3MBI - chains A and C; structure by X-ray diffraction, 1.80 A resolution.

== Chain A (and C) ==
Protein: Ribose-phosphate pyrophosphokinase
Organism: Thermoplasma volcanium
Notes: EC 2.7.6.1; chain C of this document is another copy of the same molecule, construct and numbering; everything in this record applies to it too
UniProtKB: Q97CA5 (KPRS_THEVO); residues 1-285 here = UniProt positions 1-285
Amino-acid sequence (287 residues; row label = number of the first residue in the row; numbers below 1 keep their minus sign (Ser-1 is residue -1)):
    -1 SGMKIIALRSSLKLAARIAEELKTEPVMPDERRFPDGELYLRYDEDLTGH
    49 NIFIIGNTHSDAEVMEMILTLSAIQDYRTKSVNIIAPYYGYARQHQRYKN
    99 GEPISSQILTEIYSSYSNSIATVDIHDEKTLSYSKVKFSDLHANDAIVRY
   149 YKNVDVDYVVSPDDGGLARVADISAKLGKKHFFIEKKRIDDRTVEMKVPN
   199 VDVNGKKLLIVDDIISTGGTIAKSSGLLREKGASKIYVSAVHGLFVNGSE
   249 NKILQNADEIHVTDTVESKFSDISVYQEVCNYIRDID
Differences from the reference sequence: expression tag (-1 to 0)
Ligand contacts:
  - ADP (adenosine-5'-diphosphate), molecule 1: Phe32, Asp34, Glu36, Tyr38
  - ADP, molecule 2: Arg91, Gln92, Tyr96, His124, Asp161, Lys184, Arg186, Asp189
UniProt features mapped onto this chain:
  - active site: Lys184
  - binding site (ATP): Asp34 to Glu36, Arg91 to His93
  - binding site (Mg(2+)): His124, Asp161
  - binding site (D-ribose 5-phosphate): Arg186, Asp210, Ser214 to Thr218

== Interface between chain A and chain C ==
Residue-residue contacts (95; chain A residue first):
  Arg30(A) - Asp189(C)  salt bridge
  Arg31(A) - Asp59(C)  salt bridge
  Phe32(A) - Asp189(C)
  Pro33(A) - Asp189(C)
  Pro33(A) - Arg190(C)
  Pro33(A) - Thr215(C)
  Pro33(A) - Val244(C)
  Asp34(A) - His57(C)
  Asp34(A) - Ser214(C)
  Asp34(A) - Leu242(C)
  Asp34(A) - Val244(C)
  Glu36(A) - His57(C)
  Glu36(A) - Gly88(C)
  Glu36(A) - Tyr89(C)  hydrogen bond (side chain-backbone)
  Leu37(A) - Tyr89(C)  hydrogen bond (backbone-side chain)
  Tyr38(A) - Glu100(C)  hydrogen bond
  Leu39(A) - Glu100(C)
  Leu39(A) - Pro101(C)
  Arg40(A) - Lys97(C)
  Arg40(A) - Asn98(C)
  Arg40(A) - Gly99(C)
  Arg40(A) - Glu100(C)
  Tyr41(A) - Asn98(C)
  Tyr41(A) - Gly99(C)  hydrogen bond (backbone-backbone)
  His57(A) - Asp34(C)
  His57(A) - Glu36(C)
  Asp59(A) - Arg31(C)  salt bridge
  Asp59(A) - Asp59(C)
  Asp59(A) - Ala60(C)
  Asp59(A) - Met63(C)
  Ala60(A) - Asp59(C)
  Val62(A) - Met63(C)  hydrophobic
  Met63(A) - Asp59(C)
  Met63(A) - Val62(C)  hydrophobic
  Met63(A) - Tyr89(C)
  Ile66(A) - Ile106(C)
  Leu67(A) - Pro101(C)
  Leu67(A) - Ser103(C)
  Ser70(A) - Arg95(C)  hydrogen bond (backbone-side chain)
  Ser70(A) - Pro101(C)
  Ser70(A) - Ile102(C)  hydrogen bond (side chain-backbone)
  Ser70(A) - Ile106(C)
  Ala71(A) - Gly99(C)
  Ala71(A) - Glu100(C)
  Ala71(A) - Pro101(C)  hydrophobic
  Gln73(A) - Arg95(C)
  Asp74(A) - Arg95(C)  salt bridge
  Asp74(A) - Asn98(C)
  Asp74(A) - Gly99(C)  hydrogen bond (side chain-backbone)
  Tyr75(A) - Asn98(C)
  Tyr75(A) - Gly99(C)
  Gly88(A) - Glu36(C)
  Tyr89(A) - Glu36(C)  hydrogen bond (backbone-side chain)
  Tyr89(A) - Leu37(C)  hydrogen bond (side chain-backbone)
  Tyr89(A) - Met63(C)
  Arg95(A) - Ser70(C)  hydrogen bond (side chain-backbone)
  Arg95(A) - Gln73(C)
  Arg95(A) - Asp74(C)  salt bridge
  Lys97(A) - Tyr38(C)
  Lys97(A) - Arg40(C)
  Asn98(A) - Arg40(C)
  Asn98(A) - Tyr41(C)
  Asn98(A) - Asp74(C)
  Gly99(A) - Arg40(C)
  Gly99(A) - Tyr41(C)  hydrogen bond (backbone-backbone)
  Gly99(A) - Ala71(C)
  Gly99(A) - Asp74(C)  hydrogen bond (backbone-side chain)
  Gly99(A) - Tyr75(C)
  Glu100(A) - Tyr38(C)  hydrogen bond
  Glu100(A) - Leu39(C)
  Glu100(A) - Arg40(C)
  Glu100(A) - Ala71(C)
  Pro101(A) - Leu39(C)
  Pro101(A) - Leu67(C)
  Pro101(A) - Ser70(C)
  Pro101(A) - Ala71(C)
  Ile102(A) - Ser70(C)  hydrogen bond (backbone-side chain)
  Ser103(A) - Leu67(C)
  Ile106(A) - Ile66(C)
  Ile106(A) - Leu69(C)  hydrophobic
  Ile106(A) - Ser70(C)
  Ile106(A) - Tyr114(C)
  Glu109(A) - Tyr114(C)  hydrogen bond
  Ile110(A) - Ile110(C)  hydrophobic
  Tyr114(A) - Ile106(C)
  Tyr114(A) - Glu109(C)  hydrogen bond
  Asp189(A) - Arg30(C)  salt bridge
  Asp189(A) - Phe32(C)
  Asp189(A) - Pro33(C)
  Arg190(A) - Pro33(C)
  Ser214(A) - Asp34(C)
  Thr215(A) - Pro33(C)
  Leu242(A) - Asp34(C)
  Val244(A) - Pro33(C)
  Asn245(A) - Pro33(C)
Also at the interface, not in a pair above, chain A (49 interface residues in all): Gly35, Asp42, Leu69, Tyr86, Leu107
Also at the interface, not in a pair above, chain C (48 interface residues in all): Gly35, Asp42, Tyr86, Leu107

== Overview ==
49 residues of chain A and 48 residues of chain C are in contact, with 16 hydrogen bonds and 6 salt bridges.
Polar pairs include Arg30(A)-Asp189(C), Arg31(A)-Asp59(C) and Asp74(A)-Arg95(C). Bound to chain A: ADP.
Both chains are Ribose-phosphate pyrophosphokinase (Thermoplasma volcanium). Entry 3MBI (Crystal structure of
the phosphoribosylpyrophosphate (PRPP) synthetase from Thermoplasma volcanium in complex with ADP-Mg2+ and
ribose ...) was determined by X-ray diffraction together with 3NAG and 3LPN from the same study.
